PDB entry 1WY9 | X-ray diffraction, 2.10 A resolution | chain A

Chain A:
Name: Allograft inflammatory factor 1
From: Mus musculus
UniProt: O70200 (AIF1_MOUSE); residues 1-147 here = UniProt positions 1-147
Chain sequence (147 residues; each row starts with the number of its first residue):
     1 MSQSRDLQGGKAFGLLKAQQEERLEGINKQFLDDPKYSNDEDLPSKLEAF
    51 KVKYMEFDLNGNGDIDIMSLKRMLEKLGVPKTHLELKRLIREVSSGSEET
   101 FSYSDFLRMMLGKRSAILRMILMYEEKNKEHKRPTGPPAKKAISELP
Not modelled in the structure: 1-16, 128-147
Bound ions: Ca2+: S94, S97, T100, D105

Summary:
S94, S97, T100 and D105 form the Ca2+ site.
Chain A is Allograft inflammatory factor 1 (Mus musculus); the structure, Crystal structure of
microglia-specific protein, Iba1, was determined by X-ray diffraction together with 2D58 from the same study.
